Entry 4U2H (X-ray diffraction, 1.85 A resolution); this record covers chains A and D of the 4 polymer chains in the assembly.

Chain A (and D):
Molecule: CalE6
Source organism: Micromonospora echinospora
Notes: EC 4.4.1.11; chain D of this document is another copy of the same molecule, construct and numbering; everything in this record applies to it too
Reference sequence: Q8KNG3 (Q8KNG3_MICEC); numbering as in UniProt (aligned over 1-381)
Chain sequence (389 residues; each row starts with the number of its first residue):
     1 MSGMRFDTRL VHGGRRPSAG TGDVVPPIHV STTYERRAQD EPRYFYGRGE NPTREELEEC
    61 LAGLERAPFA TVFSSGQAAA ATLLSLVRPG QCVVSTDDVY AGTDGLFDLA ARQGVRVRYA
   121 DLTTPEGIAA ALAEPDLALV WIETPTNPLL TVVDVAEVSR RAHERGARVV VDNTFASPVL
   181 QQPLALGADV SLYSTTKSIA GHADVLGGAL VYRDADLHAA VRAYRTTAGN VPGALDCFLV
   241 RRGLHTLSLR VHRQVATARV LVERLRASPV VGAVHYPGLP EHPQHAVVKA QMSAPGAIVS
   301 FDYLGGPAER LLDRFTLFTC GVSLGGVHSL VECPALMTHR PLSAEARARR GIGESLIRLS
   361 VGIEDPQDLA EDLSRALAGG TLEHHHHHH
Unresolved in the structure: 97-100, 339-352, 381-389 (chain D: 40-41, 99, 342-350, 379-389)
Construct notes: expression tag (382-389)

Chain A / chain D interface:
Residue-residue contacts (76):
  Gly3(A) - Asp368(D)
  Met4(A) - Asp368(D)
  Arg5(A) - Asp365(D)
  Arg5(A) - Gln367(D)
  Arg5(A) - Asp368(D)  salt bridge
  Arg5(A) - Glu371(D)  salt bridge
  Asp7(A) - Arg253(D)  salt bridge
  Asp7(A) - Asp365(D)
  Thr8(A) - Leu317(D)
  Thr8(A) - Glu364(D)
  Thr8(A) - Asp365(D)  hydrogen bond (side chain-backbone)
  Thr8(A) - Asp368(D)  hydrogen bond
  Val11(A) - Val327(D)
  Val11(A) - His328(D)
  Val11(A) - Ile363(D)  hydrophobic
  His12(A) - Leu317(D)
  His12(A) - Glu364(D)  salt bridge
  Arg15(A) - Thr319(D)
  Arg15(A) - His328(D)
  Val24(A) - Thr319(D)
  Val24(A) - His328(D)
  Val25(A) - His202(D)
  Val25(A) - Ala203(D)
  Val25(A) - His328(D)
  Ala200(A) - Arg242(D)
  His202(A) - Val25(D)
  His202(A) - Arg242(D)
  His202(A) - His245(D)
  Ala203(A) - Val25(D)
  Asp204(A) - Phe238(D)
  Asp204(A) - Arg242(D)  salt bridge
  Phe238(A) - Asp204(D)
  Leu239(A) - Arg242(D)  hydrogen bond (backbone-side chain)
  Arg242(A) - Ala200(D)
  Arg242(A) - His202(D)
  Arg242(A) - Asp204(D)  salt bridge
  Arg242(A) - Leu239(D)  hydrogen bond (side chain-backbone)
  Arg242(A) - Arg242(D)
  Arg242(A) - Gly243(D)
  Gly243(A) - Arg242(D)
  His245(A) - Val327(D)
  His245(A) - Ile363(D)
  Thr246(A) - Thr246(D)
  Thr246(A) - Arg250(D)
  Leu249(A) - Leu249(D)
  Leu249(A) - Arg250(D)
  Leu249(A) - Arg253(D)
  Leu249(A) - Ile363(D)  hydrophobic
  Arg250(A) - Thr246(D)
  Arg250(A) - Leu249(D)
  Arg253(A) - Asp7(D)  salt bridge
  Arg253(A) - Leu249(D)
  Leu317(A) - Thr8(D)
  Leu317(A) - His12(D)
  Thr319(A) - Arg15(D)
  Thr319(A) - Val24(D)
  Val327(A) - Val11(D)
  Val327(A) - His245(D)
  His328(A) - Val11(D)
  His328(A) - Arg15(D)
  His328(A) - Val24(D)
  His328(A) - Val25(D)
  Ile363(A) - Val11(D)  hydrophobic
  Ile363(A) - His245(D)
  Ile363(A) - Leu249(D)  hydrophobic
  Glu364(A) - Thr8(D)
  Glu364(A) - His12(D)  salt bridge
  Asp365(A) - Arg5(D)
  Asp365(A) - Asp7(D)
  Asp365(A) - Thr8(D)  hydrogen bond (backbone-side chain)
  Gln367(A) - Arg5(D)
  Asp368(A) - Gly3(D)
  Asp368(A) - Met4(D)
  Asp368(A) - Arg5(D)  salt bridge
  Asp368(A) - Thr8(D)  hydrogen bond
  Glu371(A) - Arg5(D)  salt bridge
Other interface residues (no listed pair), chain A (34 interface residues in all): Ser248

Summary:
34 residues of chain A and 33 residues of chain D are in contact, with 6 hydrogen bonds and 10 salt bridges.
Polar pairs include Arg5(A)-Asp368(D), Arg5(A)-Glu371(D) and Asp7(A)-Arg253(D).
Chain A and chain D are both CalE6 (Micromonospora echinospora); the structure, The crystal structure of apo
CalE6, a methionine gamma lyase from Micromonospora echinospora, was determined by X-ray diffraction,
deposited together with 4U1T.
